Entry 6JFL (X-ray diffraction, 2.81 A resolution); this record covers chain A.

== Chain A ==
Molecule: Mitofusin-2, cDNA FLJ57997, highly similar to Transmembrane GTPase MFN2
Organism: Homo sapiens
Notes: EC 3.6.5.-
UniProt: chimeric construct of O95140, B7Z3H8: residues 22-400 from O95140 (MFN2_HUMAN) positions 22-400 (same numbers); residues 706-757 from B7Z3H8 positions 570-621 (UniProt number = residue number - 136)
Chain sequence (438 residues; row label = number of the first residue in the row; note: 305 numbers in that range are skipped by the numbering (no residue carries them; nothing is unmodelled there)):
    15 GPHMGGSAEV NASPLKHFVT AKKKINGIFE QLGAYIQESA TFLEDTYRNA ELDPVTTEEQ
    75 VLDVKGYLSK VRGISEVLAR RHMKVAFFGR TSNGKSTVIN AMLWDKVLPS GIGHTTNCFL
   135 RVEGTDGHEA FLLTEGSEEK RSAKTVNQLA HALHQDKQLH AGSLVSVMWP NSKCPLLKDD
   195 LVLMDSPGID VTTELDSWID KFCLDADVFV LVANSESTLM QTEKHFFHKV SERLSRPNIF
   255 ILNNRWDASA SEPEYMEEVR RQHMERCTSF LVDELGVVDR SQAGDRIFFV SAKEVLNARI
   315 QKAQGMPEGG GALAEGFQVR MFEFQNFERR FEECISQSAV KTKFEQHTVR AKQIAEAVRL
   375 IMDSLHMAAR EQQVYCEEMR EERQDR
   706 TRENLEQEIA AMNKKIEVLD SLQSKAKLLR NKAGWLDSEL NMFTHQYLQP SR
Not modelled in the structure: 15-24, 127-128, 149-152, 320-327, 757
Sequence notes: expression tag (15-21)
Swiss-Prot annotation at these positions:
  - region: Gly103 to Ser110 (G1 motif), Thr129, Thr130 (G2 motif), Asp199 to Gly202 (G3 motif), Asn258 to Asp261 (G4 motif), Glu288 (G5 motif), Glu359 to Glu385 (Part of a helix bundle domain, formed by helices from N-terminal and C-terminal regions)
  - binding site (GTP): Ser106 to Thr111, Asn258 to Asp261, Ser305, Lys307
  - modified residue: Thr111 (Phosphothreonine)
Reported in the primary citation:
  - contacts within the chain: Met376-Leu734
  - post-translational modification sites: Thr111 (citing earlier work)
  - mutagenesis - T111D: abolished binding to guanine nucleotides
  - mutagenesis - T129I: decreased binding to GTPgammaS and GDP
  - mutagenesis - E230A, R259A: abolished binding to MFN1
  - disease-associated variants - Q276R, L745P (citing earlier work)
  - mutagenesis - T129I (11-fold): increased catalytic activity on GTP
  - mutagenesis - T130A: abolished catalytic activity on GTP
  - disease-associated variants - R94Q, R94W, T105M, N131S, L248V, P251L, R364P, R364W: increased catalytic activity on GTP
  - disease-associated variants - R104W, T105M, G127V: abolished binding to transition state

== In short ==
Curated annotation (UniProt) lists 12 GTP-binding residues. From the paper: T129I, R94Q and R94W, among
others, increase catalytic activity on GTP; a modification site at Thr111; 15 substitutions were tested in
all.
Chain A is Mitofusin-2, cDNA FLJ57997, highly similar to Transmembrane GTPase MFN2 (Homo sapiens); the
structure, Nucleotide-free Mitofusin2 (MFN2), was determined by X-ray diffraction together with 6JFK and 6JFM
from the same study.
